PDB entry 3I5U | X-ray diffraction, 2.60 A resolution | chains A and B

# Chain A (and B)
Protein: O-methyltransferase
Source organism: Streptomyces carzinostaticus subsp. neocarzinostaticus
Notes: EC 2.1.1.-; chain B of this document is another copy of the same molecule, construct and numbering; everything in this record applies to it too
UniProtKB: Q84HC8 (Q84HC8_STRCZ); residues 1-332 here = UniProt positions 1-332
Chain sequence (332 residues; row label = number of the first residue in the row):
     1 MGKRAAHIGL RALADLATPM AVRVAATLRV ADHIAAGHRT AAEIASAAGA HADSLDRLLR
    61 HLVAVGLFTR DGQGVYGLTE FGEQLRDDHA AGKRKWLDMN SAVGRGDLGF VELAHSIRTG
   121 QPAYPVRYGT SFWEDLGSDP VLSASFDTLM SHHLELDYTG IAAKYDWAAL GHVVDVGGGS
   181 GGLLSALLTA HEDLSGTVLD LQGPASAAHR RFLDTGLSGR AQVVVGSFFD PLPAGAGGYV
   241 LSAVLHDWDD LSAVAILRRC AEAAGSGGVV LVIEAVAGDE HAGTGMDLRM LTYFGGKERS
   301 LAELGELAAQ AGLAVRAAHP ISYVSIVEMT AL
Unresolved in the structure: 1-4, 279-281
Ligand contacts:
  - 2-hydroxy-5-methyl naphthoic acid (5NA): Trp96, Val103, Phe146, Met150, His153, Ala243, His246, Asp247, Met286, Arg289, Met290, Tyr293, Phe294
  - S-adenosylmethionine (SAM): Trp133, Phe146, Met150, His153, Leu154, Tyr158, Asp175, Gly177, Gly178, Gly179, Leu199, Asp200, Leu201, Pro204, Gly226, Ser227, Phe228, Phe229, Ser242, Ala243, Val244, Asp247, Trp248
Swiss-Prot annotation at these positions:
  - active site: His246 (Proton acceptor)
  - binding site (substrate): Arg11, Asp247
  - binding site (S-adenosyl-L-methionine): Trp133, His153, Asp175 to Gly179, Asp200, Ser227, Phe228, Ser242, Ala243
  - mutagenesis: Arg11 (R11A/W: Still able to methylate naphthoate. Induces a doubling of KM; R11K: Increased ability to methylate naphthoate. Increased rate of turnover), Tyr293 (Y293I: Still able to methylate naphthoate. Induces an increase of KM)
What the authors report for this chain:
  - binding site for S-adenosylmethionine: Trp133, His153, Asp175, Gly177, Asp200, Leu201, Ser227, Phe228, Phe229, Ser242, Ala243, Trp248
  - binding site for 2-hydroxy-5-methyl naphthoic acid: Arg11, Trp96, Phe146, Met150, Asp157, Met286, Met290, Tyr293, Phe294
  - mutagenesis - R11A: unchanged catalytic activity on naphthoic acid 3
  - mutagenesis - R11K: unchanged catalytic activity
  - mutagenesis - R11W, Y293I: decreased catalytic activity
  - mutagenesis - R11W: increased catalytic activity on 2,5-dihydroxybenzoic acid
  - mutagenesis - R11K: decreased catalytic activity on 2,5-dihydroxybenzoic acid
  - specificity-determining residues: Arg11
  - catalytic residues: Ala243, His246, Asp247 (proposed by the authors, not directly observed)
  - self-association interface (contacts with another copy of this molecule): Ala52 to Val65, Thr284 to Thr292

# Interface between chain A and chain B
Residue-residue contacts - 120 pairs, chain A then chain B:
  Ala5(A) with Val65(B), hydrogen bond (backbone-backbone)
  Ala6(A) with Phe81(B)
  His7(A) with Phe81(B); Gln84(B)
  Ile8(A) with Phe81(B)
  Gly9(A) with Phe81(B); Gln84(B); Lys93(B)
  Leu10(A) with Val22(B), hydrophobic; Phe81(B); Gln84(B), hydrogen bond (backbone-side chain); Leu85(B), hydrophobic; Leu97(B)
  Arg11(A) with Trp96(B); Arg289(B)
  Leu13(A) with Thr18(B); Pro19(B); Val22(B), hydrophobic; Val65(B), hydrophobic; Leu67(B), hydrophobic
  Ala14(A) with Pro19(B); Val22(B), hydrophobic; Arg23(B), hydrogen bond (backbone-side chain); Leu97(B), hydrophobic
  Asp15(A) with Pro19(B)
  Leu16(A) with Pro19(B), hydrophobic; Met20(B), hydrophobic; Arg23(B); Asp107(B)
  Ala17(A) with Phe110(B), hydrophobic
  Pro19(A) with Leu13(B); Ala14(B); Asp15(B); Leu16(B), hydrophobic
  Met20(A) with Phe110(B); Val111(B), hydrophobic; Leu113(B)
  Ala21(A) with Leu113(B)
  Val22(A) with Leu13(B), hydrophobic; Ala14(B), hydrophobic
  Arg23(A) with Ala14(B), hydrogen bond (side chain-backbone); Leu16(B)
  Val24(A) with Leu113(B), hydrophobic; Ala114(B); Ile117(B), hydrophobic
  Leu28(A) with Ile117(B), hydrophobic
  Gly49(A) with Arg118(B)
  Ala50(A) with Ile117(B); Arg118(B)
  His51(A) with Ile117(B), hydrogen bond (backbone-backbone); Arg118(B), hydrogen bond (backbone-backbone); Thr119(B); Gly120(B)
  Ser54(A) with Ser116(B); Ile117(B); Gly120(B)
  Leu55(A) with Ile117(B), hydrophobic
  Arg57(A) with Asp287(B), salt bridge; Leu291(B); Gly296(B), hydrogen bond (side chain-backbone); Lys297(B)
  Leu58(A) with Ile117(B), hydrophobic
  Arg60(A) with Thr284(B)
  His61(A) with Thr284(B), hydrogen bond; Gly285(B); Leu288(B)
  Val65(A) with Leu13(B), hydrophobic
  Leu67(A) with Leu13(B), hydrophobic
  Phe81(A) with His7(B); Ile8(B), hydrophobic; Gly9(B); Leu10(B)
  Gln84(A) with Leu10(B)
  Leu85(A) with Leu10(B), hydrophobic
  Lys93(A) with Arg11(B)
  Trp96(A) with Arg11(B)
  Leu97(A) with Leu10(B), hydrophobic; Ala14(B), hydrophobic
  Met99(A) with Ala114(B), hydrophobic
  Asp107(A) with Leu16(B)
  Leu108(A) with Leu16(B), hydrophobic
  Phe110(A) with Ala17(B), hydrophobic; Met20(B)
  Val111(A) with Met20(B), hydrophobic; Leu108(B), hydrophobic; Val111(B), hydrophobic; Arg127(B)
  Glu112(A) with Arg127(B), salt bridge
  Leu113(A) with Met20(B); Ala21(B); Val24(B), hydrophobic
  Ala114(A) with Val24(B); Met99(B), hydrophobic
  Ser116(A) with Ser54(B)
  Ile117(A) with Val24(B), hydrophobic; Leu28(B), hydrophobic; Ala50(B); His51(B), hydrogen bond (backbone-backbone); Ser54(B); Leu55(B), hydrophobic; Leu58(B), hydrophobic
  Arg118(A) with Gly49(B); Ala50(B); His51(B), hydrogen bond (backbone-backbone)
  Thr119(A) with His51(B)
  Gly120(A) with His51(B); Ser54(B)
  Arg127(A) with Val111(B); Glu112(B), salt bridge
  Thr284(A) with Arg60(B); His61(B), hydrogen bond; Ala64(B)
  Gly285(A) with His61(B)
  Asp287(A) with Arg57(B), salt bridge
  Leu288(A) with Arg57(B); His61(B)
  Arg289(A) with Arg11(B)
  Leu291(A) with Arg57(B)
  Gly296(A) with Arg57(B), hydrogen bond (backbone-side chain)
  Lys297(A) with Arg57(B)
Other interface residues (no listed pair), chain A (62 interface residues in all): Thr18, Ala64, Arg94, Val103
Other interface residues (no listed pair), chain B (61 interface residues in all): Ala5, Ala6, Val103

# Overview
62 residues of chain A face 61 of chain B across their interface; the contacts include 12 hydrogen bonds and 4
salt bridges. Polar contacts include Arg57(A)-Asp287(B), Glu112(A)-Arg127(B) and Leu10(A)-Gln84(B). The paper
reports catalytic residues Ala243(A), His246(A) and Asp247(A); R11W and Y293I of chain A reduce catalytic
activity; 4 substitutions were tested in all.
Chain A and chain B are both O-methyltransferase (Streptomyces carzinostaticus subsp. neocarzinostaticus); the
structure, Crystal structure of an O-methyltransferase (NcsB1) from neocarzinostatin biosynthesis in complex
with S-adenosylmethionine (SAM) and 2-hydroxy-5-methyl ..., was determined by X-ray diffraction together with
3I53, 3I58 and 3I64 from the same study.
